3HKC - chains A and E of the 5 polymer chains in the assembly; structure by X-ray diffraction, 3.80 A resolution.

# Chain A
Molecule: Tubulin alpha chain
Organism: Ovis aries
Chain sequence (451 residues; row label = number of the first residue in the row):
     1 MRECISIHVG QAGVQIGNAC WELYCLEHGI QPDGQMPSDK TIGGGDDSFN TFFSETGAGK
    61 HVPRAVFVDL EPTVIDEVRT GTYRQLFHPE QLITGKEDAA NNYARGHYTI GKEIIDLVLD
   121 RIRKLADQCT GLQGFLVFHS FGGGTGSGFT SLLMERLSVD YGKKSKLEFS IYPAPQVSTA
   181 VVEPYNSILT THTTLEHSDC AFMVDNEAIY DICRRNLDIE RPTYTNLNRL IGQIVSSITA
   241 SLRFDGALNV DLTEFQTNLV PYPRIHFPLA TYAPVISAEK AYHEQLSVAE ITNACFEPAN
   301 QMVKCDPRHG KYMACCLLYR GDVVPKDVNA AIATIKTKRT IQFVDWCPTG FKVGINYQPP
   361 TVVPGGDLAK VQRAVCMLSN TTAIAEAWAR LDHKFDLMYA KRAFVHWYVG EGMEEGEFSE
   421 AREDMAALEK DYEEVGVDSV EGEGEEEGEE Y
Disordered / not traced: 1, 38-46, 438-451
Residues lining bound ligands: GTP: G10, Q11, A12, Q15, I16, D69, L70, E71, D98, A99, A100, N101, S140, G142, G143, G144, T145, G146, I171, P173, V177, S178, T179, E183, N206, Y224, L227, N228, I231

# Chain E
Molecule: Stathmin-4
Organism: Rattus norvegicus
Notes: fragment: RB3 stathmin-like domain
UniProt: P63043 (STMN4_RAT); residues 5-145 here correspond to UniProt positions 49-189 (UniProt number = residue number + 44)
Chain sequence (142 residues; row label = number of the first residue in the row):
     4 ADMEVIELNK CTSGQSFEVI LKPPSFDGVP EFNASLPRRR DPSLEEIQKK LEAAEERRKY
    64 QEAELLKHLA EKREHEREVI QKAIEENNNF IKMAKEKLAQ KMESNKENRE AHLAAMLERL
   124 QEKDKHAEEV RKNKELKEEA SR
Disordered / not traced: 31-44, 142-145
Construct notes: expression tag (4)
UniProt features mapped onto this chain:
  - modified residue: S46 (Phosphoserine)

# Chain A / chain E interface
Contacting residue pairs (57):
  Y108(A) - L54(E)  hydrophobic
  Y108(A) - R61(E)  hydrogen bond (backbone-side chain)
  T109(A) - R61(E)
  K112(A) - L54(E)
  K112(A) - E58(E)  salt bridge
  L152(A) - L54(E)  hydrophobic
  V159(A) - E48(E)
  H197(A) - S46(E)
  D245(A) - C14(E)
  D245(A) - T15(E)
  G246(A) - C14(E)
  A247(A) - N12(E)  hydrogen bond (backbone-side chain)
  A247(A) - C14(E)
  A247(A) - Q18(E)
  A247(A) - S19(E)
  L248(A) - N12(E)
  L248(A) - S19(E)
  P325(A) - Q18(E)
  P325(A) - F20(E)  hydrophobic
  V328(A) - F20(E)  hydrophobic
  N329(A) - F20(E)
  I332(A) - V22(E)  hydrophobic
  A333(A) - A4(E)  hydrogen bond (backbone-backbone)
  A333(A) - M6(E)  hydrophobic
  K336(A) - A4(E)
  T337(A) - A4(E)
  D345(A) - P27(E)
  D345(A) - S28(E)
  D345(A) - F29(E)
  W346(A) - F29(E)  hydrophobic
  C347(A) - P27(E)
  P348(A) - K25(E)
  P348(A) - P27(E)
  T349(A) - L24(E)  hydrogen bond (side chain-backbone)
  T349(A) - K25(E)  hydrogen bond (side chain-backbone)
  G350(A) - V22(E)
  G350(A) - I23(E)
  F351(A) - F20(E)
  F351(A) - E21(E)
  F351(A) - V22(E)  hydrogen bond (backbone-backbone)
  K352(A) - E21(E)  salt bridge
  V353(A) - Q18(E)
  V353(A) - S19(E)
  V353(A) - F20(E)  hydrogen bond (backbone-backbone)
  G354(A) - Q18(E)
  I355(A) - G17(E)
  I355(A) - Q18(E)  hydrogen bond (backbone-backbone)
  N356(A) - S16(E)  hydrogen bond (side chain-backbone)
  Y357(A) - S16(E)  hydrogen bond (backbone-backbone)
  Y357(A) - G17(E)
  Y357(A) - Q18(E)
  V409(A) - Q64(E)
  G410(A) - Q64(E)
  E411(A) - R61(E)  hydrogen bond (backbone-side chain)
  G412(A) - A57(E)
  G412(A) - R60(E)  hydrogen bond (backbone-side chain)
  E414(A) - R60(E)  salt bridge
Also at the interface, not in a pair above, chain A (39 interface residues in all): H107, S158, E254, M413
Also at the interface, not in a pair above, chain E (32 interface residues in all): V8, L11, P26, D30, L47, K53

# In short
39 residues of chain A face 32 of chain E across their interface, with 12 hydrogen bonds and 3 salt bridges.
Among the polar pairs are K112(A)-E58(E), K352(A)-E21(E) and E414(A)-R60(E). Ligands of chain A: GTP.
Chain A is Tubulin alpha chain (Ovis aries) and chain E is Stathmin-4 (Rattus norvegicus); the structure,
Tubulin-ABT751: RB3 stathmin-like domain complex, was determined by X-ray diffraction (same publication as
3HKB, 3HKD and 3HKE).
